Entry 9E1V (electron microscopy, 3.10 A resolution); this record covers chains H and J of the 11 polymer chains in the assembly.

Chain H:
Protein: Histone H2B 1.1
From: Xenopus laevis
UniProt: P02281 (H2B11_XENLA); residues -3 to 122 here correspond to UniProt positions 1-126 (UniProt number = residue number + 4)
Sequence (126 residues; each row starts with the number of its first residue; numbers below 1 keep their minus sign (Met-3 is residue -3)):
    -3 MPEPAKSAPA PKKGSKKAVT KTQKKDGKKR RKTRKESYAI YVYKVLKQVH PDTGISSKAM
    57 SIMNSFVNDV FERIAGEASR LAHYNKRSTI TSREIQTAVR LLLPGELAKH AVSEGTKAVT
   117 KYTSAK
Not modelled in the structure: -3 to 26
Differences from the reference sequence: engineered mutation Thr29 (Ser33 in P02281)
UniProt features mapped onto this chain:
  - modified residue: Lys2 (N6-acetyllysine), Lys9 (N6-acetyllysine), Ser11 (Phosphoserine), Lys12 (N6-acetyllysine), Lys17 (N6-acetyllysine)
  - glycosylation: Ser109 (O-linked (GlcNAc) serine)
  - cross-link: Lys117 (Glycyl lysine isopeptide (Lys-Gly) (interchain with G-Cter in ubiquitin))

Chain J:
Molecule: 152-nt DNA strand
From: Homo sapiens
Sequence (152 nucleotides; each row starts with the number of its first residue; numbers below 1 keep their minus sign (DC-75 is residue -75)):
   -75 CCCTGGAGAA TCCCGGTGCC GAGGCCGCTC AATTGGTCGT AGACAGCTCT AGCACCGCTT
   -15 AAACGCACGT ACGCGCTGTC CCCCGCGTTT TAACCGCCAA GGGGATTACT CCCTAGTCTC
    45 CAGGCACGTG TCAGATATAT ACATCCTGTG CA

How chain H and chain J interact:
Contacting residue pairs (13):
  Arg27(H) with DA50(J), hydrogen bond to the sugar; DC51(J), sugar contact
  Lys28(H) with DC51(J), salt bridge to the phosphate
  Thr29(H) with DA50(J), phosphate contact
  Arg30(H) with DC49(J), sugar contact; DA50(J), phosphate contact
  Lys31(H) with DC49(J), phosphate contact; DA50(J), hydrogen bond to the phosphate
  Glu32(H) with DC49(J), phosphate contact
  Ser33(H) with DC49(J), phosphate contact
  Ile36(H) with DG48(J), phosphate contact; DC49(J), phosphate contact
  Tyr37(H) with DG48(J), hydrogen bond to the phosphate

Overview:
9 residues of chain H face 4 of chain J across their interface, with 3 hydrogen bonds and 1 salt bridge. Among
the polar pairs are Arg27(H)-DA50(J), Lys31(H)-DA50(J) and Tyr37(H)-DG48(J).
Here chain H is Histone H2B 1.1 (Xenopus laevis) and chain J is a 152-nt DNA strand (Homo sapiens). Entry 9E1V
(Snf2h bound nucleosome complex - ClassC2) was determined by electron microscopy together with 9E1L, 9E1M,
9E1N, 9E1O, 9E1P, 9E1Q and 4 further entries from the same study.
